Entry 8Q4H (electron microscopy, 2.83 A resolution); this record covers chains B and D of the 4 polymer chains in the assembly.

== Chain B ==
Protein: Tetrachloroethene reductive dehalogenase
From: Desulfitobacterium hafniense TCE1
Reference sequence: Q8GJ31 (PCEA2_DESHA); residues 49-551 here = UniProt positions 49-551
Amino-acid sequence (503 residues; each row starts with the number of its first residue):
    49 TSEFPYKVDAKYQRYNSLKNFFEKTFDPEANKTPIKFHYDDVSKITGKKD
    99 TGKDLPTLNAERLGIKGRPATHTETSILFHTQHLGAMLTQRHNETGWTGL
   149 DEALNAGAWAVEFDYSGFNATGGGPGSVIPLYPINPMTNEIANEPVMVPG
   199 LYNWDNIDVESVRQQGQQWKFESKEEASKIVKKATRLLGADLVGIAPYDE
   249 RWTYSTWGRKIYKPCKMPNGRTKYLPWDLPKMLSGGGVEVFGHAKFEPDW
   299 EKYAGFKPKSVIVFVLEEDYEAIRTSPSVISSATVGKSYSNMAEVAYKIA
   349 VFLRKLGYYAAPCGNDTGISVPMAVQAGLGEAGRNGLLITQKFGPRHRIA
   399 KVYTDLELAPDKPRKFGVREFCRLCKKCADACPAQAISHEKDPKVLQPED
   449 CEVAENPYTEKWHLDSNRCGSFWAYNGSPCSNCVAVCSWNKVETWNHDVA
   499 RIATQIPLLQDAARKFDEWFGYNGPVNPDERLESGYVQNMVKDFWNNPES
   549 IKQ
Metal / ion sites: 4Fe-4S cluster Fe site 1: C420, C423, C426, C485; 4Fe-4S cluster Fe site 2: C430, C467, C481
Small-molecule neighbours:
  - co-methylcobalamin (COB): F52, Y54, Y63, N68, F69, F70, A168, W250, Y252, V333, Y337, M340, G362, N363, D364, G366, I367, S368, V369, P370, A380, N383, G384, L385, L386, P393, H395, R396, I397, K399, R417, A452, E453, N454, T457, E458, K459, W460, L462, S464, C467, W471, P477, S479, C481, V482
  - (Z)-1,2-bis(chloranyl)ethene (JYF): F70, F127, W157, A168, Y337, R396, W471, P477
  - menaquinone-7 (MQ7): F419, S486, W487, K489, H495, A498, R499, A501, T502, L507, A511, R512, F514, D515, F518, Y520
  - 4Fe-4S cluster (SF4), molecule 1: G381, R382, N383, I387, F419, C420, C423, K424, K425, C426, V484, C485, S486, W487
  - 4Fe-4S cluster (SF4), molecule 2: C430, P431, A432, A434, I435, L462, C467, F470, W471, C478, S479, N480, C481
UniProt features mapped onto this chain:
  - binding site ([4Fe-4S] cluster): C420, C423, C426, C430, C467, C478, C481, C485
What the authors report for this chain:
  - binding site for co-methylcobalamin: N68, H395, K399, N454, S479
  - catalytic residues: Y337, R396
  - specificity-determining residues: V333 (proposed by the authors, not directly observed)
  - binding site for menaquinone-7: S486, W487, K489, H495, A498, R499, A511, D515, Y520
  - catalytic residues: H495, D515, Y520 (proposed by the authors, not directly observed)

== Chain D ==
Protein: Probable tetrachloroethene reductive dehalogenase membrane anchor protein
From: Desulfitobacterium hafniense TCE1
Reference sequence: Q8GJ30 (PCEB2_DESHA); residues 1-89 here = UniProt positions 1-89
Amino-acid sequence (89 residues; row label = number of the first residue in the row):
     1 MNIYDVLIWMALGMTALLIQYGIWRYLKGKGKDTIPLQICGFLANFFFIF
    51 ALAWGYSSFSEREYQAIGMGFIFFGGTALIPAIITYRLA
What the authors report for this chain:
  - catalytic residues: E61, E63 (proposed by the authors, not directly observed)

== How chain B and chain D interact ==
Pairs across the interface - 4 pairs, chain B then chain D:
  E491(B) - M1(D)
  W493(B) - N2(D)
  D496(B) - N2(D)
  D496(B) - I3(D)
Other interface residues (no listed pair), chain B (5 interface residues in all): T492, V497
Other interface residues (no listed pair), chain D (4 interface residues in all): V6

== Overview ==
5 residues of chain B and 4 residues of chain D are in contact. Chain B binds (Z)-1,2-bis(chloranyl)ethene,
co-methylcobalamin, 4Fe-4S cluster and menaquinone-7. UniProt lists 8 [4Fe-4S] cluster-binding residues on
chain B. The paper reports catalytic residues Y337(B), R396(B) and E61(D) among others; a binding site for
menaquinone-7 at S486(B), W487(B) and K489(B) among others.
Here chain B is Tetrachloroethene reductive dehalogenase and chain D is Probable tetrachloroethene reductive
dehalogenase membrane anchor protein, both from Desulfitobacterium hafniense TCE1. Entry 8Q4H (a
membrane-bound menaquinol:organohalide oxidoreductase complex RDH complex) was determined by electron
microscopy.
